PDB entry 7EA3 | electron microscopy, 4.31 A resolution (low resolution: residue-level contacts below are approximate; hydrogen-bond / salt-bridge calls are withheld) | chains F and G of the 24 polymer chains in the assembly

Chain F:
Molecule: Trafficking protein particle complex subunit BET3
From: Saccharomyces cerevisiae (strain ATCC 204508 / S288c)
UniProt: P36149 (BET3_YEAST); residues 1-193 here = UniProt positions 1-193
Sequence (193 residues; each row starts with the number of its first residue):
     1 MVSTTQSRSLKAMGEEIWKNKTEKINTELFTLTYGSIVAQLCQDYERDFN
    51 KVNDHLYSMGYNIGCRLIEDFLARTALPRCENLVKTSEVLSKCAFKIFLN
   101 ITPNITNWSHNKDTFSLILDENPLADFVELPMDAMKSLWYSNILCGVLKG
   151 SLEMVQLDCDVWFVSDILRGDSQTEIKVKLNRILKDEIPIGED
Unresolved in the structure: 1-7, 191-193
Curated features (UniProtKB/Swiss-Prot):
  - lipidation: Cys80 (S-palmitoyl cysteine)
  - mutagenesis: Cys80 (C80S: Loss of palmitoylation)

Chain G:
Molecule: Trafficking protein particle complex subunit 31
From: Saccharomyces cerevisiae (strain ATCC 204508 / S288c)
UniProt: Q03337 (TRS31_YEAST); numbering as in UniProt (aligned over 1-283)
Sequence (283 residues; each row starts with the number of its first residue):
     1 MSQRIIQPSASDQQFPGKSDGYEYTVGPKQAITSEASTTYIPSRIYSESL
    51 LFKRQEASLSAMAFLFQEMISQLHRTCKTAGDFETKLSDYGHNIGIRLLE
   101 LLNFRASSSPSSLPRASAFLSQNESSSKLSNASNSPGMLANSSTATSASA
   151 NERLQEKQTESLSNYITKMRRRDLKILDILQFIHGTLWSYLFNHVSDDLV
   201 KSSERDNEYMIVDNFPTLTQFIPGENVSCEYFVCGIIKGFLFNAGFPCGV
   251 TAHRMPQGGHSQRTVYLIQFDRQVLDREGLRFG
Unresolved in the structure: 1-24, 109-162, 281-283
Sequence notes: conflict Ser108 (Val in Q03337)

Chain F / chain G interface:
Contacting residue pairs (49; chain F residue first):
  Thr22(F) - Ser58(G)
  Glu23(F) - Ala57(G)
  Glu23(F) - Ser58(G)
  Glu23(F) - Leu59(G)
  Lys24(F) - Glu56(G)
  Lys24(F) - Ala57(G)
  Ile25(F) - Glu56(G)
  Ile25(F) - Ala57(G)
  Ile25(F) - Met62(G)
  Ile25(F) - Leu191(G)
  Asn26(F) - Arg54(G)
  Asn26(F) - Gln55(G)
  Asn26(F) - Ala57(G)
  Asn26(F) - Tyr190(G)
  Asn26(F) - Leu191(G)
  Thr27(F) - Gln55(G)
  Glu28(F) - Phe52(G)
  Glu28(F) - Arg105(G)
  Glu28(F) - Tyr190(G)
  Leu29(F) - Met62(G)
  Leu29(F) - Leu191(G)
  Phe30(F) - Ala61(G)
  Phe30(F) - Met62(G)
  Phe30(F) - Leu65(G)
  Leu32(F) - Ile94(G)
  Thr33(F) - Leu65(G)
  Thr33(F) - Met69(G)
  Thr33(F) - Ile94(G)
  Thr33(F) - Phe232(G)
  Ser36(F) - Tyr90(G)
  Ile37(F) - Met69(G)
  Gln40(F) - Asp89(G)
  Gln40(F) - Tyr90(G)
  Met59(F) - Glu68(G)
  Met59(F) - Gln72(G)
  Asn62(F) - Glu68(G)
  Ile63(F) - Phe64(G)
  Ile63(F) - Glu68(G)
  Arg66(F) - Phe64(G)
  Arg66(F) - Gln67(G)
  Leu67(F) - Phe64(G)
  Arg74(F) - Ser60(G)
  Ile97(F) - Ser58(G)
  Phe98(F) - Ser58(G)
  Phe98(F) - Ser60(G)
  Phe98(F) - Ala61(G)
  Asn100(F) - Gln55(G)
  Asn100(F) - Glu56(G)
  Glu121(F) - Gln55(G)
Also at the interface, not in a pair above, chain F (29 interface residues in all): Trp18, Tyr34, His55, Asp70, Pro123
Also at the interface, not in a pair above, chain G (25 interface residues in all): Arg97, Leu98

Summary:
The interface between chain F and chain G involves 29 residues on one side and 25 on the other. UniProt lists
one mutagenesis site on chain F.
Here chain F is Trafficking protein particle complex subunit BET3 and chain G is Trafficking protein particle
complex subunit 31, both from Saccharomyces cerevisiae (strain ATCC 204508 / S288c). Entry 7EA3 (Intact
Ypt32-TRAPPII (dimer)) was determined by electron microscopy (same publication as 7E2C, 7E2D, 7E8S, 7E8T, 7E93
and 7E94).
